3RKK - chain A; structure by X-ray diffraction, 2.35 A resolution.

== Chain A ==
Protein: Beta-lactamase NDM-1
Source organism: Klebsiella pneumoniae
Notes: EC 3.5.2.6; fragment: sequence database residues 39-270; engineered mutation(s): Q36N, Q37Y
UniProt: C7C422 (BLAN1_KLEPN); numbering as in UniProt (aligned over 39-270)
Chain sequence (237 residues; row label = number of the first residue in the row):
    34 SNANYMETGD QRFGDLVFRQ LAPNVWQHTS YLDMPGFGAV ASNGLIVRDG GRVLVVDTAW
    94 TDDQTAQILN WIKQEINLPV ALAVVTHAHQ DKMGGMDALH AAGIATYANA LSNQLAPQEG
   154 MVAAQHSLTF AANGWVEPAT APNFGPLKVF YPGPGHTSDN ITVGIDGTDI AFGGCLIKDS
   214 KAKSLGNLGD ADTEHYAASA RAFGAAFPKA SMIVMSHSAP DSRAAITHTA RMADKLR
Unresolved in the structure: 34-43
Construct notes: expression tag (34-38)
UniProt features mapped onto this chain:
  - binding site (Zn(2+)): His120, His122, Asp124, His189, Cys208, His250
  - binding site (substrate): Lys211, Asn220
From the paper describing this entry:
  - binding site for acetic acid: His250
  - catalytic residues: His120, His122, Asp124, His189, Cys208, His250 (by similarity / conservation)
  - catalytic residues: Thr190, Asp223 (citing earlier work)

== Overview ==
UniProt lists 6 Zn2+-binding residues and substrate-binding residues Lys211 and Asn220. From the paper:
catalytic residues His120, His122 and Asp124 among others; a binding site for acetic acid at His250.
Chain A is Beta-lactamase NDM-1 (Klebsiella pneumoniae); the structure, Crystal Structure of New Delhi
Metallo-Beta-Lactamase-1 from Klebsiella pneumoniae, was determined by X-ray diffraction, deposited together
with 3SBL, 3SFP and 3RKJ.
